PDB entry 1OEW | X-ray diffraction, 0.90 A resolution | chain A

# Chain A
Name: Endothiapepsin
Source organism: Cryphonectria parasitica
Notes: EC 3.4.23.22
UniProtKB: P11838 (CARP_CRYPA); aligned to UniProt positions 90-418 over residues 1-329 (the alignment contains insertions or deletions, so no single offset holds)
Sequence (329 residues; row label = number of the first residue in the row):
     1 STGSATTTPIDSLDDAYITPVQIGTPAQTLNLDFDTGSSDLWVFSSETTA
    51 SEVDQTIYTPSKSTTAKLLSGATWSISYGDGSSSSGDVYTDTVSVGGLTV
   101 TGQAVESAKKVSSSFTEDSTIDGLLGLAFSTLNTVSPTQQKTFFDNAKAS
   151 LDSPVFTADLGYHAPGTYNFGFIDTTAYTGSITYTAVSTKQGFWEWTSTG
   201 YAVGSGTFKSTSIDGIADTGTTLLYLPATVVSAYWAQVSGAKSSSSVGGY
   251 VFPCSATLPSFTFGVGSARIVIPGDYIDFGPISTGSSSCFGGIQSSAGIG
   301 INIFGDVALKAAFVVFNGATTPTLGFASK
Disulfides: Cys254-Cys289
Modified / non-standard residues: Asp54 ((3-amino-2,5-dioxo-1-pyrrolidinyl)acetic acid; SUI)
Residues lining bound ligands: serine / threonine: Gly37, Ser38, Ile76, Ser77, Tyr78, Gly79, Leu132, Phe193, Ile216, Asp218, Thr221, Ile303
UniProt features mapped onto this chain:
  - active site: Asp35

# Summary
Ligands of chain A: serine / threonine. From UniProt: active-site residue Asp35.
Chain A is Endothiapepsin (Cryphonectria parasitica); the structure, Atomic resolution structure of native
endothiapepsin, was determined by X-ray diffraction together with 1OEX from the same study.
